Entry 8W8R (electron microscopy, 3.30 A resolution); this record covers chains A and S of the 5 polymer chains in the assembly.

Chain A:
Name: Guanine nucleotide-binding protein G(i) subunit alpha-1, Guanine nucleotide-binding protein G(s) subunit
Organism: Homo sapiens
UniProt: P63096 (GNAI1_HUMAN); residues 18-34 here correspond to UniProt positions 1-17 (UniProt number = residue number - 17)
Chain sequence (362 residues; numbered 17 to 394; 16 numbers in that range are skipped by the numbering (no residue carries them; nothing is unmodelled there); the number before each row is that of its first residue):
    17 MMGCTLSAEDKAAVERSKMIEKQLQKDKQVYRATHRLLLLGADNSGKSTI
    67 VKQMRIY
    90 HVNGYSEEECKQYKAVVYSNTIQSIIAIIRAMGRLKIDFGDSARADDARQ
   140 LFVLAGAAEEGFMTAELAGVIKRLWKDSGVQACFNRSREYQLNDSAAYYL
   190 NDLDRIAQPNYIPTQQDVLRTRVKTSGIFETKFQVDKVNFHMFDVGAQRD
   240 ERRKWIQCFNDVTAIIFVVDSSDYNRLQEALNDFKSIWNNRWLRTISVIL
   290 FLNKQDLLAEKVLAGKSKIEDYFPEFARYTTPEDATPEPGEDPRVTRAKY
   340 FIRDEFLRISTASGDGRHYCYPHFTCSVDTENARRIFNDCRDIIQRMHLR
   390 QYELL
Disordered / not traced: 17-20, 90-211
Sequence notes: initiating methionine (17)
UniProt features mapped onto this chain:
  - lipidation: Gly19 (N-myristoyl glycine), Cys20 (S-palmitoyl cysteine)

Chain S:
Name: Scfv16
Organism: Homo sapiens
Notes: antibody fragment or engineered binder
Chain sequence (285 residues; row label = number of the first residue in the row; note: 13 numbers in that range are skipped by the numbering (no residue carries them; nothing is unmodelled there); a row labelled like 121A-121N holds insertion residues (121A, then the next letters in order); numbers below 1 keep their minus sign (Met-36 is residue -36)):
   -36 MLLVNQSHQGFNKEHTSKMVSAIVLYVLLAAAAHSAFAVQLVESGGGLVQ
    14 PGGSRKLSCSASGFAFSSFGMHWVRQAPEKGLEWVAYISSGSGTIYYADT
    64 VKGRFTISRDDPKNTLFLQMTSLRSEDTAMYYCVRSIYYYGSSPFDFWGQ
   114 GTTLTVSA
121A-121N GGGGSGGGGSGGGG
   135 SADIVMTQATSSVPVTPGESVSISCRSSKSLLHSNGNTYLYWFLQRPGQS
   185 PQLLIYRMSNLASGVPDRFSGSGSGTAFTLTISRLEAEDVGVYYCMQHLE
   235 YPLTFGAGTKLEL
Disordered / not traced: -36 to 1, 121A-121N
Disulfides: Cys22-Cys96, Cys159-Cys229

Chain A / chain S interface:
Pairs across the interface (20; chain A residue first):
  Thr21(A) - His167(S)
  Ser23(A) - His167(S)
  Ser23(A) - Asn169(S)
  Ser23(A) - Tyr173(S)  hydrogen bond
  Ala24(A) - Leu233(S)
  Ala24(A) - Tyr235(S)  hydrogen bond (backbone-side chain)
  Glu25(A) - Tyr173(S)
  Glu25(A) - Tyr175(S)  hydrogen bond
  Glu25(A) - Arg191(S)  salt bridge
  Glu25(A) - His232(S)  salt bridge
  Asp26(A) - Asn169(S)
  Lys27(A) - Tyr235(S)
  Ala28(A) - Tyr101(S)  hydrophobic
  Glu31(A) - Ser52(S)  hydrogen bond
  Glu31(A) - Ser53(S)
  Glu31(A) - Gly56(S)
  Glu31(A) - Thr57(S)  hydrogen bond
  Arg32(A) - Tyr101(S)
  Arg32(A) - Tyr102(S)
  Met35(A) - Ser53(S)
Other interface residues (no listed pair), chain A (12 interface residues in all): Leu22, Ala29
Other interface residues (no listed pair), chain S (17 interface residues in all): Gly54, Ile100, Pro107

In short:
The interface between chain A and chain S involves 12 residues on one side and 17 on the other, with 5
hydrogen bonds and 2 salt bridges. Polar contacts include Glu25(A)-Arg191(S), Glu25(A)-His232(S) and
Ser23(A)-Tyr173(S).
Here chain A is Guanine nucleotide-binding protein G(i) subunit alpha-1, Guanine nucleotide-binding protein
G(s) subunit and chain S is Scfv16, both from Homo sapiens. Entry 8W8R (Cryo-EM structure of the AA-14-bound
GPR101-Gs complex) was determined by electron microscopy, deposited together with 8W8S.
